7YHD - chain A; structure by X-ray diffraction, 1.70 A resolution.

# Chain A
Protein: Beta-lactamase class B VIM-2
Organism: Pseudomonas aeruginosa
UniProtKB: Q9K2N0 (Q9K2N0_PSEAI); numbering as in UniProt (aligned over 32-262)
Amino-acid sequence (231 residues; row label = number of the first residue in the row):
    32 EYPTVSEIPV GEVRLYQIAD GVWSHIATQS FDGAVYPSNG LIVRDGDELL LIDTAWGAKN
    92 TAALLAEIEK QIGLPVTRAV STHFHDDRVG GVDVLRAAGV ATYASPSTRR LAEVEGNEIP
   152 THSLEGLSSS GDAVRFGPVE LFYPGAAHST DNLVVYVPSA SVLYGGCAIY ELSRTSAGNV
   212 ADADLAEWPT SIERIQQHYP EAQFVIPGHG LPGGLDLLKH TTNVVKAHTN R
Bound ions: Zn2+ site 1: His114, His116, His179 (together with IU7); Zn2+ site 2: Asp118, Cys198, His240 (together with IU7)
Small-molecule neighbours: IU7 (3-[4-[4-(2-azanylethoxy)phenyl]-1,2,3-triazol-1-yl]phthalic acid): Phe62, Tyr67, Trp87, His114, His116, Asp117, Asp118, Glu146, His179, Cys198, Arg205, Asn210, Asp213, His240

# In short
Ligands of chain A: compound IU7. His114, His116 and His179 coordinate Zn2+ site 1. Asp118, Cys198 and His240
form the Zn2+ site 2.
Chain A is Beta-lactamase class B VIM-2 (Pseudomonas aeruginosa); the structure, Crystal structure of VIM-2
MBL in complex with 3-(4-(4-(2-aminoethoxy)phenyl)-1H-1,2,3-triazol-1-yl)phthalic acid, was determined by
X-ray diffraction, deposited together with 7YH9, 7YHA, 7YHB and 7YHC.
